PDB entry 4TQU | X-ray diffraction, 3.20 A resolution | chains N and S of the 5 polymer chains in the assembly

== Chain N ==
Protein: AlgM2
From: Sphingomonas sp
UniProt: Q9KWT7 (Q9KWT7_SPHSX); residues 1-293 here = UniProt positions 1-293
Amino-acid sequence (305 residues; each row starts with the number of its first residue):
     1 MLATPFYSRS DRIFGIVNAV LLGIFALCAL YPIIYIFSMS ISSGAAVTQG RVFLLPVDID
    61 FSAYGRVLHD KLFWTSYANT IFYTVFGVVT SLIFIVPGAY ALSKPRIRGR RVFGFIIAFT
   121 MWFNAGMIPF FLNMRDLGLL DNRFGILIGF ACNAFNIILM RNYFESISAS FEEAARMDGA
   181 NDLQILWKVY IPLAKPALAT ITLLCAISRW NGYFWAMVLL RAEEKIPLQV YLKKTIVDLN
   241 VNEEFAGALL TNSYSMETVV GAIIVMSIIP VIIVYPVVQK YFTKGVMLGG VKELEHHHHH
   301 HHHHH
Not modelled in the structure: 1, 285-305
Sequence notes: expression tag (294-305)
What the authors report for this chain:
  - mutagenesis - R209A: unchanged catalytic activity

== Chain S ==
Protein: AlgS
From: Sphingomonas sp
UniProt: Q9KWT9 (Q9KWT9_SPHSX); residue numbers follow UniProt; this construct covers 1-363
Amino-acid sequence (363 residues; numbered 1 to 363; the number before each row is that of its first residue):
     1 MVASVSIQNV VKRYDKTTVV HGVSLDIEPG EFVVLVGPSG CGKSTTLRMV AGLEEISGGT
    61 IRIDGRVIND LAPKDRDVAM VFQNYALYPH LNVRDNISFG LRLKRTKKSV IDAAVKTAAD
   121 ILGLQPLLER KPSDLSGGQR QRVAMGRAIV RDPKVFLFDQ PLSNLDAKLR TQMRAEIKRL
   181 HQRLGTTVIY VTHDQVEAMT LADRIVVMRD GLIEQIGKPM DLFLHPANTF VASFIGSPPM
   241 NLMPARIAVD STQHVELNGG NRISLLPRAG THLAPGQEVV FGIRPEDVTL DGVEGSERAQ
   301 IKATVDIVEP LGSESILHAT VGDHSLVVKV GGLNEVHPGD PVTLHVDLTR VHLFDAQSQA
   361 SIY
Sequence notes: engineered mutation Gln-160 (Glu in Q9KWT9)
What the authors report for this chain:
  - mutagenesis - E160Q: decreased catalytic activity

== How chain N and chain S interact ==
Contacting residue pairs (8; chain N residue first):
  Pro-5(N) / Gly-52(S)
  Pro-5(N) / Leu-53(S)
  Phe-6(N) / Glu-55(S)
  Tyr-7(N) / Gly-52(S)
  Tyr-7(N) / Asn-69(S)
  Tyr-7(N) / Leu-71(S)  hydrogen bond (side chain-backbone)
  Tyr-7(N) / Pro-73(S)
  Tyr-7(N) / Arg-76(S)  hydrogen bond
Other interface residues (no listed pair), chain N (4 interface residues in all): Thr-4
Other interface residues (no listed pair), chain S (9 interface residues in all): Asp-70, Ala-72

== Overview ==
The interface between chain N and chain S involves 4 residues on one side and 9 on the other, with 2 hydrogen
bonds. Polar contacts include Tyr-7(N)/Leu-71(S) and Tyr-7(N)/Arg-76(S). The paper reports that E160Q of chain
S reduces catalytic activity; R209A of chain N leaves catalytic activity unchanged.
Chain N is AlgM2 and chain S is AlgS, both from Sphingomonas sp; the structure, Crystal structure of a
bacterial ABC transporter involved in the import of the acidic polysaccharide alginate, was determined by
X-ray diffraction (same publication as 4TQV).
